3CC4 - chains R and 0 of the 31 polymer chains in the assembly; structure by X-ray diffraction, 2.70 A resolution.

# Chain R
Molecule: 50S ribosomal protein L22P
Organism: Haloarcula marismortui
UniProtKB: P10970 (RL22_HALMA); residues 0-154 here correspond to UniProt positions 1-155 (UniProt number = residue number + 1)
Chain sequence (155 residues; numbered 0 to 154; the number before each row is that of its first residue; numbering starts at 0):
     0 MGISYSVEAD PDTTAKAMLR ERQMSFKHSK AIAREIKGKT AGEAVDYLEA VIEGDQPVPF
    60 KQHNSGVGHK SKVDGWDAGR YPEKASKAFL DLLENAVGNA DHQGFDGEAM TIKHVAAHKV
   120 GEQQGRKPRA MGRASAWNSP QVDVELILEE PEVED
Unresolved in the structure: 0, 151-154
Bound ions: Sr2+ near Gln61 (its only coordinating residue here); Mg2+: Gly65 (shared with C2048(0), A2089(0) of chain 0); Na+ site 1: Ser70, Val72; Na+ site 2: Val72 (shared with U2659(0), G2660(0) of chain 0)

# Chain 0
Molecule: 23S ribosomal RNA
Organism: Haloarcula marismortui
Sequence (2923 nucleotides; row label = number of the first residue in the row):
     1 GUUGGCUACU AUGCCAGCUG GUGGAUUGCU CGGCUCAGGC GCUGAUGAAG GACGUGCCAA
    61 GCUGCGAUAA GCUGUGGGGA GCCGCACGGA GGCGAAGAAC CACAGAUUUC CGAAUGAGAA
   121 UCUCUCUAAC AAUUGCUUCG CGCAAUGAGG AACCCCGAGA ACUGAAACAU CUCAGUAUCG
   181 GGAGGAACAG AAAACGCAAC GUGAUGUCGU UAGUAACCGC GAGUGAACGC GAUACAGCCC
   241 AAACCGAAGC CCUCACGGGC AAUGUGGUGU CAGGGCUACC UCUCAUCAGC CGACCGUCUU
   301 CACGAAGUCU CUUGGAAUAG AGCGUGAUAC AGGGUGACAA CCCCGUACUG AAGACCAGUA
   361 CGCUGUGCGG UAGUGCCAGA GUAGCGGGGG UUGGAUAUCC CUCGCGAAUA ACGCAGGCAU
   421 CGACUGCGAA GGCUAAACAC AACCUGAGAC CGAUAGUGAA CAAGUAGUGU GAACGAACGC
   481 UGCAAAGUAC CCUCAGAAGG GAGGCGAAAU AGAGCAUGAA AUCAGUUGGC GAUCGAGCGA
   541 CAGGGCAUAC AAGGUCCCUU GACGAAUGAC CGAGACGCGA GUCUCCAGUA AGACUCACGG
   601 GAAGCCGAUG UUCUGUCGUA CGUUUUGAAA AACGAGCCAG GGAGUGUGUC UGUAUGGCAA
   661 GUCUAACCGG AGUAUCCGGG GAGGCACAGG GAAACCGACA UGGCCGCAGG GCUUUGCCCG
   721 AGGGCCGCCG UCUUCAAGGG CGGGGAGCCA UGUGGACACG ACCCGAAUCC GGACGAUCUA
   781 CGCAUGGACA AGAUGAAGCG UGCCGAAAGG CACGUGGAAG UCUGUUAGAG UUGGUGUCCU
   841 ACAAUACCCU CUCGUGAUCU AUGUGUAGGG GUGAAAGGCC CAUCGAGUCC GGCAACAGCU
   901 GGUUCCAAUC GAAACAUGUC GAAGCAUGAC CUCCGCCGAG GUAGUCUGUG AGGUAGAGCG
   961 ACCGAUUGGU GUGUCCGCCU CCGAGAGGAG UCGGCACACC UGUCAAACUC CAAACUUACA
  1021 GACGCUGUUU GACGCGGGGA UUCCGGUGCG CGGGGUAAGC CUGUGUACCA GGAGGGGAAC
  1081 AACCCAGAGA UAGGUUAAGG UCCCCAAGUG UGGAUUAAGU GUAAUCCUCU GAAGGUGGUC
  1141 UCGAGCCCUA GACAGCCGGG AGGUGAGCUU AGAAGCAGCU ACCCUCUAAG AAAAGCGUAA
  1201 CAGCUUACCG GCCGAGGUUU GAGGCGCCCA AAAUGAUCGG GACUCAAAUC CACCACCGAG
  1261 ACCUGUCCGU ACCACUCAUA CUGGUAAUCG AGUAGAUUGG CGCUCUAAUU GGAUGGAAGC
  1321 AGGGGCGAGA GCUCCUGUGG ACCGAUUAGU GACGAAAAUC CUGGCCAUAG UAGCAGCGAU
  1381 AGUCGGGUGA GAACCCCGAC GGCCUAAUGG AUAAGGGUUC CUCAGCACUG CUGAUCAGCU
  1441 GAGGGUUAGC CGGUCCUAAG UCUCACCGCA ACUCGACUGA GACGAAAUGG GAAACAGGUU
  1501 AAUAUUCCUG UGCCAUCAUG CAGUGAAAGU UGACGCCCUG GGGUCGAUCA CGCCGGGCAU
  1561 UCGCCCGGUC GAACCGUCCA ACUCCGUGGA AGCCGUAAUG GCAGGAAGCG GACGAACGGC
  1621 GGCAUAGGGA AACGUGAUUC AACCUGGGGC CCAUGAAAAG ACGAGCAUGA UGUCCGUACC
  1681 GAGAACCGAC ACAGGUGUCC AUGGCGGCGA AAGCCAAGGC CUGUCGGGAG CAACCAACGU
  1741 UAGGGAAUUC GGCAAGUUAG UCCCGUACCU UCGGAAGAAG GGAUGCCUGC UCCGGAACGG
  1801 AGCAGGUCGC AGUGACUCGG AAGCUCGGAC UGUCUAGUAA CAACAUAGGU GACCGCAAAU
  1861 CCGCAAGGAC UCGUACGGUC ACUGAAUCCU GCCCAGUGCA GGUAUCUGAA CACCUCGUAC
  1921 AAGAGGACGA AGGACCUGUC AACGGCGGGG GUAACUAUGA CCCUCUUAAG GUAGCGUAGU
  1981 ACCUUGCCGC AUCAGUAGCG GCUUGCAUGA AUGGAUUAAC CAGAGCUUCA CUGUCCCAAC
  2041 GUUGGGCCCG GUGAACUGUA CAUUCCAGUG CGGAGUCUGG AGACACCCAG GGGGAAGCGA
  2101 AGACCCUAUG GAGCUUUACU GCAGGCUGUC GCUGAGACGU GGUCGCCGAU GUGCAGCAUA
  2161 GGUAGGAGUC GUUACAGAGG UACCCGCGCU AGCGGGCCAC CCAGACAACA GUGAAAUACU
  2221 ACCCGUCGGU GACUGCGACU CUCACUCCGG GAGGAGGACA CCGAUAGCCG GGCAGUUUGA
  2281 CUGGGGCGGU ACGCGCUCGA AAAGAUAUCG AGCGCGCCCU AUGGUCAUCU CAGCCGGGAC
  2341 AGAGACCCGG CGAAGAGUGC AAGAGCAAAA GAUGACUUGA CAGUGUUCUU CCCAACGAGG
  2401 AACGCUGACG CGAAAGCGUG GUCUAGCGAA CCAAUUAGCC UGCUUGAUGC GGGCAAUUGA
  2461 UGACAGAAAA GCUACCCUAG GGAUAACAGA GUCGUCACUC GCAAGAGCAC AUAUCGACCG
  2521 AGUGGCUUGC UACCUCGAUG UCGGUUCCCU CCAUCCUGCC CGUGCAGAAG CGGGCAAGGG
  2581 UGAGGUUGUU CGCCUAUUAA AGGAGGUCGU GAGCUGGGUU UAGACCGUCG UGAGACAGGU
  2641 CGGCUGCUAU CUACUGGGUG UGUAAUGGUG UCUGACAAGA ACGACCGUAU AGUACGAGAG
  2701 GAACUACGGU UGGUGGCCAC UGGUGUACCG GUUGUUCGAG AGAGCACGUG CCGGGUAGCC
  2761 ACGCCACACG GGGUAAGAGC UGAACGCAUC UAAGCUCGAA ACCCACUUGG AAAAGAGACA
  2821 CCGCCGAGGU CCCGCGUACA AGACGCGGUC GAUAGACUCG GGGUGUGCGC GUCGAGGUAA
  2881 CGAGACGUUA AGCCCACGAG CACUAACAGA CCAAAGCCAU CAU
Unresolved in the structure: 1-9, 126-127, 715, 971-998, 1560, 1952-1963, 2137-2236, 2339-2343, 2665-2666, 2915-2923
Modified / non-standard residues: 1MA (6-hydro-1-methyladenosine-5'-monophosphate) at position 628, OMU (o2'-methyluridine 5'-monophosphate) at position 2587, OMG (o2'-methylguanosine-5'-monophosphate) at position 2588, UR3 (3-methyluridine-5'-monophoshate) at position 2619, PSU (pseudouridine-5'-monophosphate) at position 2621
Bound ions: Na+ site 1 near U12 (its only coordinating residue here); Mg2+ site 1 near G28 (its only coordinating residue here); Na+ site 2: C40, G41, C443; Na+ site 3: G56, G61; Sr2+ site 1: C85, A86; Na+ site 4: U107, U108; Mg2+ site 2 near U115 (its only coordinating residue here); Na+ site 5: C130, U146; Na+ site 6: C141, G142; Sr2+ site 2: G147, A183 (shared with 1 residue of chain M); Mg2+ site 3: C162, U2276; K+ site 1: C162, U163, U172; 57 more Na+ sites not listed; 69 more Mg2+ sites not listed; 43 more Sr2+ sites not listed; 1 more K+ sites not listed
Small-molecule neighbours: anisomycin (ANM): G2102, G2482, A2486, C2487, A2488, U2535, A2538, U2539, G2540, U2541, U2620

# Interface between chain R and chain 0
Contacting residue pairs (138):
  Gly1(R) - G21(0)  sugar contact
  Gly1(R) - U22(0)  hydrogen bond to the phosphate
  Ile2(R) - G20(0)  sugar contact
  Ile2(R) - G21(0)  phosphate contact
  Ser3(R) - G20(0)  hydrogen bond to the sugar
  Ser3(R) - G21(0)  hydrogen bond to the phosphate
  Ser3(R) - U510(0)  base contact
  Tyr4(R) - G500(0)  phosphate contact
  Tyr4(R) - G501(0)  hydrogen bond to the phosphate
  Ser5(R) - U19(0)  hydrogen bond to the sugar
  Ser5(R) - G20(0)  sugar contact
  Lys15(R) - G501(0)  sugar contact
  Lys15(R) - A502(0)  phosphate contact
  Ala16(R) - G500(0)  sugar contact
  Met17(R) - G500(0)  hydrogen bond to the sugar
  Met17(R) - G501(0)  phosphate contact
  Arg19(R) - G499(0)  phosphate contact
  Arg19(R) - G500(0)  salt bridge to the phosphate
  Gln22(R) - C1428(0)  phosphate contact
  Ser24(R) - G1370(0)  hydrogen bond to the base
  Phe25(R) - C523(0)  sugar contact
  Phe25(R) - A524(0)  sugar contact
  Lys26(R) - A1369(0)  hydrogen bond to the sugar
  Lys26(R) - G1370(0)  salt bridge to the phosphate
  His27(R) - G1370(0)  base contact
  His27(R) - G2051(0)  phosphate contact
  Lys29(R) - C523(0)  hydrogen bond to the phosphate
  Lys29(R) - A524(0)  salt bridge to the phosphate
  Arg33(R) - G525(0)  salt bridge to the phosphate
  Lys36(R) - G525(0)  phosphate contact
  Lys36(R) - U526(0)  salt bridge to the phosphate
  Lys60(R) - A11(0)  hydrogen bond to the phosphate
  Lys60(R) - U12(0)  salt bridge to the phosphate
  Gln61(R) - G13(0)  phosphate contact
  Gln61(R) - A524(0)  phosphate contact
  His62(R) - G1370(0)  salt bridge to the phosphate
  Asn63(R) - G1370(0)  phosphate contact
  Asn63(R) - C2087(0)  sugar contact
  Asn63(R) - C2088(0)  phosphate contact
  Ser64(R) - A1369(0)  hydrogen bond to the phosphate
  Ser64(R) - G1370(0)  hydrogen bond to the phosphate
  Ser64(R) - C2088(0)  phosphate contact
  Gly65(R) - C2048(0)  phosphate contact
  Gly65(R) - C2088(0)  hydrogen bond to the phosphate
  Gly65(R) - A2089(0)  phosphate contact
  Val66(R) - C2088(0)  sugar contact
  Gly67(R) - A2841(0)  sugar contact
  His68(R) - C2087(0)  hydrogen bond to the sugar
  His68(R) - C2088(0)  sugar contact
  His68(R) - G2657(0)  base contact
  His68(R) - G2658(0)  hydrogen bond to the sugar
  His68(R) - A2841(0)  hydrogen bond to the sugar
  His68(R) - G2842(0)  sugar contact
  Lys69(R) - C2048(0)  hydrogen bond to the phosphate
  Lys69(R) - C2049(0)  salt bridge to the phosphate
  Lys69(R) - A2841(0)  sugar contact
  Ser70(R) - C2831(0)  phosphate contact
  Ser70(R) - G2842(0)  phosphate contact
  Ser70(R) - A2843(0)  phosphate contact
  Lys71(R) - C2831(0)  phosphate contact
  Lys71(R) - C2832(0)  salt bridge to the phosphate
  Val72(R) - G2660(0)  phosphate contact
  Asp73(R) - G2660(0)  phosphate contact
  Gly74(R) - A11(0)  sugar contact
  Gly74(R) - G2660(0)  hydrogen bond to the phosphate
  Trp75(R) - A11(0)  sugar contact
  Trp75(R) - U12(0)  sugar contact
  Trp75(R) - C2086(0)  sugar contact
  Trp75(R) - U2659(0)  hydrogen bond to the sugar
  Trp75(R) - G2660(0)  phosphate contact
  Asp76(R) - C2087(0)  sugar contact
  Asp76(R) - G2658(0)  hydrogen bond to the base
  Asp76(R) - U2659(0)  hydrogen bond to the sugar
  Gly78(R) - C2049(0)  phosphate contact
  Arg79(R) - G1370(0)  sugar contact
  Arg79(R) - U1371(0)  salt bridge to the phosphate
  Arg79(R) - C2049(0)  salt bridge to the phosphate
  Arg79(R) - G2050(0)  salt bridge to the phosphate
  Tyr80(R) - C2049(0)  phosphate contact
  Tyr80(R) - G2050(0)  hydrogen bond to the phosphate
  Pro81(R) - G2050(0)  phosphate contact
  Pro81(R) - G2051(0)  phosphate contact
  Glu82(R) - G2050(0)  hydrogen bond to the sugar
  Glu82(R) - G2051(0)  hydrogen bond to the phosphate
  Lys83(R) - G2051(0)  hydrogen bond to the phosphate
  Lys83(R) - U2052(0)  salt bridge to the phosphate
  Glu93(R) - C494(0)  sugar contact
  Asn94(R) - G499(0)  hydrogen bond to the base
  Asn94(R) - G500(0)  hydrogen bond to the sugar
  Asn98(R) - G500(0)  base contact
  Asn98(R) - G501(0)  sugar contact
  His101(R) - C492(0)  hydrogen bond to the sugar
  Gln102(R) - G501(0)  sugar contact
  His113(R) - G525(0)  hydrogen bond to the sugar
  Ala115(R) - A524(0)  sugar contact
  Ala115(R) - G525(0)  sugar contact
  Ala116(R) - A524(0)  hydrogen bond to the sugar
  His117(R) - G20(0)  base contact
  His117(R) - A524(0)  hydrogen bond to the base
  Lys118(R) - G21(0)  sugar contact
  Val119(R) - G21(0)  sugar contact
  Val119(R) - U22(0)  sugar contact
  Gln122(R) - C1428(0)  hydrogen bond to the phosphate
  Lys126(R) - C1431(0)  hydrogen bond to the base
  Pro127(R) - A1689(0)  base contact
  Pro127(R) - C1690(0)  base contact
  Arg128(R) - U840(0)  hydrogen bond to the sugar
  Arg128(R) - A841(0)  salt bridge to the phosphate
  Arg128(R) - A843(0)  phosphate contact
  Arg128(R) - A1689(0)  hydrogen bond to the base
  Arg128(R) - A2054(0)  hydrogen bond to the base
  Arg128(R) - A2055(0)  sugar contact
  Arg128(R) - U2648(0)  base contact
  Ala129(R) - U840(0)  phosphate contact
  Ala129(R) - A841(0)  hydrogen bond to the phosphate
  Ala129(R) - A843(0)  phosphate contact
  Ala129(R) - A844(0)  phosphate contact
  Met130(R) - A841(0)  base contact
  Met130(R) - A844(0)  hydrogen bond to the phosphate
  Gly131(R) - A844(0)  base contact
  Gly131(R) - A1689(0)  base contact
  Arg132(R) - U840(0)  hydrogen bond to the sugar
  Arg132(R) - A1689(0)  hydrogen bond to the base
  Arg132(R) - A2055(0)  hydrogen bond to the sugar
  Ala133(R) - A1689(0)  base contact
  Ser134(R) - A2054(0)  hydrogen bond to the sugar
  Ser134(R) - A2055(0)  sugar contact
  Ala135(R) - A2054(0)  hydrogen bond to the sugar
  Ala135(R) - A2055(0)  phosphate contact
  Trp136(R) - A1372(0)  base contact
  Trp136(R) - G1373(0)  base contact
  Trp136(R) - U2052(0)  sugar contact
  Trp136(R) - G2053(0)  sugar contact
  Trp136(R) - A2054(0)  sugar contact
  Asn137(R) - G2053(0)  hydrogen bond to the phosphate
  Asn137(R) - A2054(0)  hydrogen bond to the phosphate
  Ser138(R) - G2053(0)  hydrogen bond to the phosphate
  Pro139(R) - G1370(0)  base contact
Interface residues without a listed pair, chain R (68 interface residues in all): Val6, Ala84
Interface residues without a listed pair, chain 0 (59 interface residues in all): C491, U493, U1368, A1427, U1429, C2056

# Summary
68 residues of chain R and 59 residues of chain 0 are in contact, with 46 hydrogen bonds and 14 salt bridges.
Polar pairs include Ser24(R)-G1370(0), Asp76(R)-G2658(0) and Asn94(R)-G499(0). Chain 0 binds anisomycin.
G147(0) and A183(0) coordinate Sr2+ site 2.
Here chain R is 50S ribosomal protein L22P and chain 0 is 23S ribosomal RNA, both from Haloarcula marismortui.
Entry 3CC4 (Co-crystal Structure of Anisomycin Bound to the 50S Ribosomal Subunit) was determined by X-ray
diffraction together with 3CC2, 3CC7, 3CCE, 3CCJ, 3CCL, 3CCM and 6 further entries from the same study.
